Entry 7VMZ (X-ray diffraction, 2.85 A resolution); this record covers chains L and H.

Chain L:
Protein: C04 Fab Light Chain
Source organism: Homo sapiens
Notes: antibody fragment or engineered binder
Chain sequence (215 residues; row label = number of the first residue in the row):
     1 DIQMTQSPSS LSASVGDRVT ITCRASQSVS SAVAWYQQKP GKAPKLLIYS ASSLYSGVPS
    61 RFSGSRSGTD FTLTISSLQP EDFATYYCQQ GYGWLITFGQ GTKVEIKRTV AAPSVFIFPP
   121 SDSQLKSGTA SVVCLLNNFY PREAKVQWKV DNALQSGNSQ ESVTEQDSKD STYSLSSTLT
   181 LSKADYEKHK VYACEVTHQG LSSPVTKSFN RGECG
Unresolved in the structure: 1, 213-215
Disulfide bonds: C23-C88, C134-C194

Chain H:
Protein: C04 Fab Heavy Chain
Source organism: Homo sapiens
Notes: antibody fragment or engineered binder
Chain sequence (231 residues; row label = number of the first residue in the row):
     1 EVQLVESGGG LVQPGGSLRL SCAASGFNIS SSYIHWVRQA PGKGLEWVAS IYSSYGYTYY
    61 ADSVKGRFTI SADTSKNTAY LQMNSLRAED TAVYYCARWW ASVGGAGGGL DYWGQGTLVT
   121 VSSASTKGPS VFPLAPSSKS TSGGTAALGC LVKDYFPEPV TVSWNSGALT SGVHTFPAVL
   181 QSSGLYSLSS VVTVPSSSLG TQTYICNVNH KPSNTKVDKK VEPKSCDKTH T
Unresolved in the structure: 142, 225-231
Disulfide bonds: C22-C96, C150-C206

Chain L / chain H interface:
Pairs across the interface - 76 pairs, chain L then chain H:
  S31(L) with A106(H)
  Y36(L) with G109(H); L110(H), hydrogen bond (side chain-backbone); W113(H), hydrophobic
  Q38(L) with Q39(H), hydrogen bond; Y95(H)
  K42(L) with Y95(H)
  A43(L) with Y95(H), hydrophobic; W113(H), hydrophobic; G114(H)
  P44(L) with L45(H), hydrophobic; W113(H), hydrogen bond (backbone-side chain)
  L46(L) with L110(H)
  Y49(L) with W100(H)
  S50(L) with A106(H); G107(H); G108(H)
  Y55(L) with D111(H)
  Y87(L) with Q39(H), hydrogen bond; K43(H); G44(H); L45(H)
  Q89(L) with W99(H)
  G91(L) with W99(H)
  Y92(L) with W99(H), hydrogen bond (backbone-side chain)
  G93(L) with Y33(H); H35(H), hydrogen bond (backbone-side chain); S50(H), hydrogen bond (backbone-side chain); W99(H)
  W94(L) with Y33(H); W47(H); Y59(H)
  L95(L) with W47(H), hydrophobic
  I96(L) with W47(H); W99(H), hydrophobic; L110(H), hydrophobic
  F98(L) with V37(H), hydrophobic; L45(H); W47(H)
  V115(L) with T141(H)
  F116(L) with K139(H); T141(H); T145(H); A146(H), hydrophobic; A147(H), hydrophobic
  F118(L) with L134(H), hydrophobic; A135(H); A147(H); L148(H), hydrophobic
  S121(L) with P133(H)
  S123(L) with F132(H)
  Q124(L) with F132(H); K153(H)
  S131(L) with L151(H); K153(H)
  V133(L) with L134(H), hydrophobic
  L135(L) with A147(H), hydrophobic; F176(H), hydrophobic; V191(H), hydrophobic
  N137(L) with H174(H), hydrogen bond; T193(H)
  N138(L) with H174(H), hydrogen bond
  Q160(L) with L180(H), hydrogen bond (side chain-backbone); Q181(H)
  E161(L) with V179(H)
  S162(L) with F176(H); P177(H), hydrogen bond (side chain-backbone); V179(H)
  V163(L) with P177(H)
  T164(L) with F176(H)
  S174(L) with H174(H); F176(H)
  L175(L) with F176(H)
  S176(L) with F176(H); S189(H), hydrogen bond
  K207(L) with T141(H)
Interface residues without a listed pair, chain L (46 interface residues in all): A32, A34, Q100, S114, I117, T129, T180
Interface residues without a listed pair, chain H (48 interface residues in all): E46, Y60, S102, Y112, S137, T175

Overview:
46 residues of chain L and 48 residues of chain H are in contact, with 12 hydrogen bonds. Among the polar
pairs are Y36(L)-L110(H), Q38(L)-Q39(H) and P44(L)-W113(H).
Chain L is C04 Fab Light Chain and chain H is C04 Fab Heavy Chain, both from Homo sapiens; the structure,
Crystal structure of a human Coronavirus 229E antibody C04 Fab, was determined by X-ray diffraction (same
publication as 7VN9).
